PDB entry 4M59 | X-ray diffraction, 2.46 A resolution | chains A and B of the 4 polymer chains in the assembly

[Chain A (and B)]
Molecule: Chloroplast pentatricopeptide repeat protein 10
Organism: Zea mays
Notes: chain B of this document is another copy of the same molecule, construct and numbering; everything in this record applies to it too
UniProt: B8Y6I0 (B8Y6I0_MAIZE); residue numbers follow UniProt; this construct covers 69-786
Amino-acid sequence (718 residues; numbered 69 to 786; the number before each row is that of its first residue):
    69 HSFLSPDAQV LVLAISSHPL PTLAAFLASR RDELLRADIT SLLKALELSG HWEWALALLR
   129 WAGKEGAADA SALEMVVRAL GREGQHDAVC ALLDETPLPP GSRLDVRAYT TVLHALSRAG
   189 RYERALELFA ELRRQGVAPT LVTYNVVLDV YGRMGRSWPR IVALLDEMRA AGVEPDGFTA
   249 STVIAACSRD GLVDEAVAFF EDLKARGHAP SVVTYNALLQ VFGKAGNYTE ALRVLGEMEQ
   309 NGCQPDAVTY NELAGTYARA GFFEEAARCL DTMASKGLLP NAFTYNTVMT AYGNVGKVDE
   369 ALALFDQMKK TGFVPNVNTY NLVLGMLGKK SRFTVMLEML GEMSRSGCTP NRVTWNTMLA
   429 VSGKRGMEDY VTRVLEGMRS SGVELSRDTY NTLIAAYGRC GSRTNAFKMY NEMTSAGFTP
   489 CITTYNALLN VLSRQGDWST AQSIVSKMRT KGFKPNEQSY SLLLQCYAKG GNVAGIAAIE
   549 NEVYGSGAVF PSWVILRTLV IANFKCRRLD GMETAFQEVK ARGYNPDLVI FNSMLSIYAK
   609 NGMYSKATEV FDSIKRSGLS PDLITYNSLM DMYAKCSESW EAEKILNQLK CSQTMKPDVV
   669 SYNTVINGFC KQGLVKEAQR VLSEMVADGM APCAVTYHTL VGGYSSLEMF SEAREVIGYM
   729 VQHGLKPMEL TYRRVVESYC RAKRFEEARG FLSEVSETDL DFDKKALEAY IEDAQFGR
Disordered / not traced: 69-73, 325-331, 344-347, 751-752, 764-772, 783-786 (chain B: 69-71, 294-297, 311-312, 342-349, 553-556, 761-772, 785-786)
Differences from the reference sequence: engineered mutation Ser-256 (Cys in B8Y6I0), Ser-279 (Cys in B8Y6I0), Ser-430 (Cys in B8Y6I0), Ser-449 (Cys in B8Y6I0)
Reported in the primary citation:
  - binding site for psaJ RNA: Arg-175, Thr-178, Val-210, Asn-213, Phe-246, Ser-249, Val-281, Asn-284, Val-316
  - mutagenesis - N213A, S249L, N284A: abolished binding to psaJ RNA
  - contacts within the chain: Asn-213/Asp-244 (hydrogen bond), Asn-284/Asp-314 (hydrogen bond)
  - binding site for psaJ RNA: Asp-630, Ser-714

[How chain A and chain B interact]
Residue-residue contacts - 93 pairs, chain A then chain B:
  Leu-88(A) / Asp-505(B)
  Leu-88(A) / Ser-507(B)
  Pro-89(A) / Ser-507(B)
  Trp-120(A) / Gln-503(B)
  Glu-121(A) / Gln-503(B)
  Glu-121(A) / Gly-504(B)
  Gln-153(A) / Gln-503(B)  hydrogen bond
  Asp-155(A) / Gly-469(B)
  Asp-155(A) / Ser-470(B)  hydrogen bond
  Asp-155(A) / Arg-471(B)
  Asp-155(A) / Thr-472(B)  hydrogen bond
  Ser-185(A) / Arg-433(B)
  Arg-186(A) / Arg-433(B)
  Arg-186(A) / Gly-434(B)  hydrogen bond (backbone-backbone)
  Ala-187(A) / Gly-434(B)
  Ala-187(A) / Glu-436(B)
  Ala-187(A) / Asp-437(B)  hydrogen bond (backbone-backbone)
  Gly-188(A) / Gly-434(B)
  Gly-188(A) / Asp-437(B)
  Asp-217(A) / Arg-433(B)  salt bridge
  Arg-221(A) / Arg-433(B)
  Ala-350(A) / Gln-661(B)
  Phe-351(A) / Gln-661(B)  hydrogen bond (backbone-backbone)
  Phe-351(A) / Thr-662(B)
  Phe-351(A) / Met-663(B)
  Phe-351(A) / Lys-664(B)
  Asn-354(A) / Gln-661(B)  hydrogen bond (side chain-backbone)
  Asn-354(A) / Thr-662(B)
  Lys-365(A) / Ala-326(B)
  Met-376(A) / Gln-661(B)
  Val-382(A) / Gln-661(B)
  Pro-383(A) / Gln-661(B)
  Asn-384(A) / Cys-659(B)
  Asn-384(A) / Ser-660(B)
  Asn-384(A) / Gln-661(B)  hydrogen bond
  Asn-386(A) / Ser-660(B)  hydrogen bond (side chain-backbone)
  Asn-386(A) / Thr-662(B)
  Thr-387(A) / Gln-661(B)  hydrogen bond
  Leu-390(A) / Thr-662(B)
  Arg-420(A) / Lys-623(B)
  Asn-424(A) / Ser-625(B)
  Asn-424(A) / Gly-626(B)
  Arg-433(A) / Ser-185(B)  hydrogen bond
  Arg-433(A) / Arg-186(B)
  Arg-433(A) / Asp-217(B)  salt bridge
  Arg-433(A) / Arg-221(B)
  Gly-434(A) / Arg-186(B)
  Gly-434(A) / Ala-187(B)
  Gly-434(A) / Gly-188(B)
  Glu-436(A) / Ala-187(B)
  Asp-437(A) / Ala-187(B)  hydrogen bond (backbone-backbone)
  Asp-437(A) / Gly-188(B)
  Asp-456(A) / Arg-624(B)
  Gly-469(A) / Asp-155(B)
  Ser-470(A) / Asp-155(B)
  Arg-471(A) / Asp-155(B)
  Thr-472(A) / Asp-155(B)  hydrogen bond
  Ile-490(A) / Arg-590(B)
  Ile-490(A) / Gly-591(B)
  Gln-503(A) / Trp-120(B)
  Gln-503(A) / Gln-153(B)
  Asp-505(A) / Glu-121(B)
  Ser-507(A) / Pro-87(B)
  Ser-507(A) / Leu-88(B)  hydrogen bond (side chain-backbone)
  Ser-507(A) / Pro-89(B)
  Asn-524(A) / Arg-590(B)  hydrogen bond (side chain-backbone)
  Asn-524(A) / Gly-591(B)
  Asn-524(A) / Tyr-592(B)
  Gln-526(A) / Tyr-592(B)
  Phe-558(A) / Phe-558(B)  hydrophobic
  Arg-590(A) / Asn-524(B)
  Gly-591(A) / Ile-490(B)
  Gly-591(A) / Asn-524(B)
  Asn-593(A) / Thr-491(B)
  Lys-623(A) / Arg-420(B)
  Arg-624(A) / Asp-456(B)
  Gly-626(A) / Asn-424(B)
  Ser-660(A) / Phe-351(B)
  Ser-660(A) / Asn-384(B)  hydrogen bond (backbone-side chain)
  Ser-660(A) / Asn-386(B)
  Gln-661(A) / Ala-350(B)
  Gln-661(A) / Phe-351(B)
  Gln-661(A) / Asn-354(B)  hydrogen bond (backbone-side chain)
  Gln-661(A) / Phe-381(B)
  Gln-661(A) / Val-382(B)  hydrogen bond (side chain-backbone)
  Gln-661(A) / Pro-383(B)
  Gln-661(A) / Asn-384(B)  hydrogen bond (side chain-backbone)
  Gln-661(A) / Thr-387(B)  hydrogen bond
  Thr-662(A) / Phe-351(B)
  Thr-662(A) / Asn-354(B)
  Thr-662(A) / Asn-386(B)
  Met-663(A) / Phe-351(B)
  Lys-664(A) / Phe-351(B)
Also at the interface, not in a pair above, chain A (66 interface residues in all): Ala-159, His-182, Arg-189, Tyr-190, Val-421, Ser-511, Lys-537, Ala-589, Tyr-592, Ser-625, Ser-628, Leu-657, Lys-658, Cys-659
Also at the interface, not in a pair above, chain B (68 interface residues in all): Glu-151, Ala-159, His-182, Arg-189, Tyr-190, Leu-390, Val-421, Met-435, Thr-508, Ser-511, Ala-589, Leu-627, Ser-628

[Summary]
The interface between chain A and chain B involves 66 residues on one side and 68 on the other; the contacts
include 20 hydrogen bonds and 2 salt bridges. Polar pairs include Asp-217(A)/Arg-433(B), Gln-153(A)/Gln-503(B)
and Asp-155(A)/Ser-470(B). The paper reports a binding site for psaJ RNA at Arg-175(A), Thr-178(A) and
Val-210(A) among others; N213A, S249L and N284A of chain A abolish binding to psaJ RNA.
Both chains are Chloroplast pentatricopeptide repeat protein 10 (Zea mays). Entry 4M59 (Crystal structure of
the pentatricopeptide repeat protein PPR10 in complex with an 18-nt psaJ RNA element) was determined by X-ray
diffraction (same publication as 4M57).
